5TDV - chains A and D of the 8 polymer chains in the assembly; structure by X-ray diffraction, 2.00 A resolution.

Chain A (and D):
Name: Toluene-4-monooxygenase system protein A
Source organism: Pseudomonas mendocina
Notes: EC 1.14.13.-; chain D of this document is another copy of the same molecule, construct and numbering; everything in this record applies to it too
UniProtKB: Q00456 (TMOA_PSEME); numbering as in UniProt (aligned over 1-500)
Chain sequence (500 residues; each row starts with the number of its first residue):
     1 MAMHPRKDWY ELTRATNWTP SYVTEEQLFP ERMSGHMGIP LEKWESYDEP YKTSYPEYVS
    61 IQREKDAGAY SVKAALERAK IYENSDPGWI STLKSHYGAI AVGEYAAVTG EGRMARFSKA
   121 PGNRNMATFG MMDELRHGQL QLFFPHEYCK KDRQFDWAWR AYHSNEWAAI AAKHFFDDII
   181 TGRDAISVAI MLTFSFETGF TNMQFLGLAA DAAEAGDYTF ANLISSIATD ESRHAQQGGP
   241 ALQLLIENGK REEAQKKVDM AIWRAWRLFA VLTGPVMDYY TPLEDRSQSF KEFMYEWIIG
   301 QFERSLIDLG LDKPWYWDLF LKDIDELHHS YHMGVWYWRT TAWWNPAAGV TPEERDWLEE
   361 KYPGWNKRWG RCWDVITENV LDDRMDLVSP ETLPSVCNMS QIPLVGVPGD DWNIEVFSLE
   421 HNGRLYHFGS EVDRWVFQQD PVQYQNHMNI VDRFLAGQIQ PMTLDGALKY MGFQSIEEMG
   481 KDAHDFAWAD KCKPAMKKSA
Disordered / not traced: 1, 493-500
Differences from the reference sequence: engineered mutation A228 (Gln in Q00456); conflict W336 (Leu in Q00456), Y337 (Asp in Q00456), D382 (Asn in Q00456), D465 (Glu in Q00456)
Metal / ion sites: Fe ion site 1: E104, E134, H137, E231 (together with peroxide ion); Fe ion site 2: E134, E197, E231, H234 (together with peroxide ion)
Small-molecule neighbours: peroxide ion (PER): E104, A107, E134, L192, F196, E197, E231

How chain A and chain D interact:
Residue-residue contacts - 17 pairs, chain A then chain D:
  R63(A) - R63(D)
  G68(A) - S71(D)
  S71(A) - G68(D)
  S71(A) - S71(D)
  S71(A) - V72(D)
  V72(A) - S71(D)
  V72(A) - A75(D)  hydrophobic
  A75(A) - V72(D)  hydrophobic
  A75(A) - Y218(D)
  A75(A) - N222(D)
  L76(A) - Y218(D)  hydrophobic
  R78(A) - Y218(D)  hydrogen bond (backbone-side chain)
  A79(A) - Y218(D)
  Y218(A) - L76(D)  hydrophobic
  Y218(A) - R78(D)
  Y218(A) - A79(D)
  N222(A) - A75(D)

In short:
The chain A/chain D interface involves 10 residues from each chain; the contacts include 1 hydrogen bond. The
hydrogen-bonded pair is R78(A)-Y218(D). Bound to chain A: peroxide ion. E104(A), E134(A), H137(A) and E231(A)
coordinate Fe ion site 1.
Both chains are Toluene-4-monooxygenase system protein A (Pseudomonas mendocina). Entry 5TDV (Intermediate O2
diiron complex in the Q228A variant of Toluene 4-moonoxygenase (T4moHD)) was determined by X-ray diffraction
together with 5TDS, 5TDT and 5TDU from the same study.
